PDB entry 5JCB | X-ray diffraction, 2.30 A resolution | chains A and E of the 6 polymer chains in the assembly

Chain A:
Molecule: Tubulin alpha-1B chain
Organism: Sus scrofa
UniProt: Q2XVP4 (TBA1B_PIG); residue numbers follow UniProt; this construct covers 1-451
Sequence (451 residues; each row starts with the number of its first residue):
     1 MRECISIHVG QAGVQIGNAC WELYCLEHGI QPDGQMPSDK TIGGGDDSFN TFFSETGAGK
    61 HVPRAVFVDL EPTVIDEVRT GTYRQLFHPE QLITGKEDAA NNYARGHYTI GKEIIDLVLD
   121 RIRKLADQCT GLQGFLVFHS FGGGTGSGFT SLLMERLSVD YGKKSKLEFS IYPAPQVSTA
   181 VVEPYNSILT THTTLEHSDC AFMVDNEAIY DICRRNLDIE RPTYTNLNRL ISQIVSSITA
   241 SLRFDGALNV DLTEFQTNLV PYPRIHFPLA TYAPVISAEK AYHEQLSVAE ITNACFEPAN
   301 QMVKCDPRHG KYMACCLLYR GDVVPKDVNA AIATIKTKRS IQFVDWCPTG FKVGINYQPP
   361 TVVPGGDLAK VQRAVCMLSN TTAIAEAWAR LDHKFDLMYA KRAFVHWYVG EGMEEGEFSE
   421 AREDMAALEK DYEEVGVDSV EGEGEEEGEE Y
Unresolved in the structure: 440-451
Metal / ion sites: Mg2+: Met1, Glu3, Thr130; Ca2+: Asp39, Thr41, Gly44, Glu55
Residues lining bound ligands:
  - GTP (guanosine-5'-triphosphate): Gly10, Gln11, Ala12, Gln15, Ile16, Asp69, Asp98, Ala99, Ala100, Asn101, Asn102, Ser140, Gly142, Gly143, Gly144, Thr145, Gly146, Ile171, Pro173, Val177, Ser178, Thr179, Glu183, Asn206, Ile209, Tyr224, Leu227, Asn228, Ile231
  - NV4 ((5R,5aR,8aS,9R)-9-[(4H-1,2,4-triazol-3-yl)sulfanyl]-5-(3,4,5-trimethoxyphenyl)-5,8,8a,9-tetrahydro-2H-furo[3',4':6,7]naphtho[2,3-d][1,3]dioxol-6(5aH)-one): Asn101, Ser178, Thr179, Ala180, Val181, Glu183
Swiss-Prot annotation at these positions:
  - motif: Met1 to Cys4 (MREC motif)
  - active site: Glu254
  - binding site (GTP): Gly10, Gln11, Ala12, Gln15, Glu71, Ala99, Ser140, Gly143, Gly144, Thr145, Gly146, Thr179, Glu183, Asn206, Tyr224, Asn228, Leu252
  - binding site (Mg(2+)): Glu71
  - site: Tyr451 (Involved in polymerization)
  - modified residue: Lys40 (N6,N6,N6-trimethyllysine), Ser48 (Phosphoserine), Ser232 (Phosphoserine), Tyr282 (3'-nitrotyrosine), Arg339 (Omega-N-methylarginine), Ser439 (Phosphoserine), Glu443 (5-glutamyl polyglutamate), Glu445 (5-glutamyl polyglutamate), Tyr451 (3'-nitrotyrosine)
  - cross-link (Glycyl lysine isopeptide (Lys-Gly)): Lys326 (interchain with G-Cter in ubiquitin), Lys370 (interchain with G-Cter in ubiquitin)

Chain E:
Molecule: Stathmin
Organism: Sus scrofa
UniProt: F2Z508 (F2Z508_PIG); residues 5-145 here correspond to UniProt positions 49-189 (UniProt number = residue number + 44)
Sequence (152 residues; each row starts with the number of its first residue):
     4 ADMEVIELNK CTSGQSFEVI LKPPSFDGVP EFNASLPRRR DPSLEEIQKK LEAAEERRKY
    64 QEAELLKHLA EKREHEREVI QKAIEENNNF IKMAKEKLAQ KMESNKENRE AHLAAMLERL
   124 QEKDKHAEEV RKNKELKEEA SRLEHHHHHH HH
Unresolved in the structure: 4-5, 29-43, 142-155
Differences from the reference sequence: expression tag (4, 146-155)

Interface between chain A and chain E:
Residue-residue contacts (58):
  Tyr108(A) - Leu54(E)  hydrophobic
  Tyr108(A) - Ala57(E)  hydrophobic
  Tyr108(A) - Arg61(E)
  Thr109(A) - Arg61(E)  hydrogen bond
  Lys112(A) - Leu54(E)
  Lys112(A) - Glu58(E)  salt bridge
  Glu155(A) - Ile50(E)
  Arg156(A) - Leu47(E)
  Val159(A) - Pro45(E)
  Val159(A) - Leu47(E)
  Val159(A) - Ile50(E)  hydrophobic
  His197(A) - Pro45(E)
  Asp245(A) - Cys14(E)
  Asp245(A) - Ser16(E)
  Ala247(A) - Asn12(E)
  Ala247(A) - Ser19(E)
  Leu248(A) - Ser19(E)
  Pro325(A) - Gln18(E)
  Pro325(A) - Phe20(E)  hydrophobic
  Asn329(A) - Met6(E)
  Asn329(A) - Val8(E)
  Asn329(A) - Phe20(E)
  Asn329(A) - Val22(E)
  Ile332(A) - Val22(E)  hydrophobic
  Ile332(A) - Leu24(E)  hydrophobic
  Lys336(A) - Leu24(E)
  Asp345(A) - Pro27(E)
  Asp345(A) - Ser28(E)  hydrogen bond (backbone-backbone)
  Trp346(A) - Pro27(E)
  Cys347(A) - Pro27(E)
  Pro348(A) - Lys25(E)
  Thr349(A) - Ile23(E)
  Thr349(A) - Leu24(E)  hydrogen bond (backbone-backbone)
  Thr349(A) - Lys25(E)  hydrogen bond (backbone-backbone)
  Gly350(A) - Val22(E)
  Phe351(A) - Glu21(E)
  Phe351(A) - Val22(E)  hydrogen bond (backbone-backbone)
  Phe351(A) - Leu24(E)  hydrophobic
  Lys352(A) - Phe20(E)
  Lys352(A) - Glu21(E)  salt bridge
  Val353(A) - Ser19(E)
  Val353(A) - Phe20(E)  hydrogen bond (backbone-backbone)
  Gly354(A) - Gln18(E)
  Ile355(A) - Gly17(E)
  Ile355(A) - Gln18(E)  hydrogen bond (backbone-backbone)
  Asn356(A) - Ser16(E)
  Tyr357(A) - Thr15(E)
  Tyr357(A) - Ser16(E)  hydrogen bond (backbone-backbone)
  Tyr357(A) - Gly17(E)
  Tyr357(A) - Gln18(E)  hydrogen bond
  Val409(A) - Gln64(E)
  Gly410(A) - Arg61(E)
  Gly410(A) - Gln64(E)
  Glu411(A) - Arg61(E)  hydrogen bond (backbone-side chain)
  Gly412(A) - Ala57(E)
  Gly412(A) - Arg60(E)  hydrogen bond (backbone-side chain)
  Gly412(A) - Arg61(E)
  Glu414(A) - Arg60(E)  salt bridge
Other interface residues (no listed pair), chain A (37 interface residues in all): His107, Leu152, Gly246, Val328, Ala333
Other interface residues (no listed pair), chain E (29 interface residues in all): Ser46, Lys53, Glu55

Summary:
The interface between chain A and chain E involves 37 residues on one side and 29 on the other; the contacts
include 11 hydrogen bonds and 3 salt bridges. Among the polar pairs are Lys112(A)-Glu58(E), Lys352(A)-Glu21(E)
and Glu414(A)-Arg60(E).
Chain A is Tubulin alpha-1B chain and chain E is Stathmin, both from Sus scrofa; the structure, Microtubule
depolymerizing agent podophyllotoxin derivative YJTSF1, was determined by X-ray diffraction.
